4ZVQ - chains D and F of the 6 polymer chains in the assembly; structure by X-ray diffraction, 2.50 A resolution.

Chain D:
Name: Caspase-7
From: Homo sapiens
Notes: EC 3.4.22.60
Reference sequence: P55210 (CASP7_HUMAN), isoform P55210-3; residues 499-603 here correspond to UniProt positions 232-336 (UniProt number = residue number - 267)
Chain sequence (113 residues; row label = number of the first residue in the row):
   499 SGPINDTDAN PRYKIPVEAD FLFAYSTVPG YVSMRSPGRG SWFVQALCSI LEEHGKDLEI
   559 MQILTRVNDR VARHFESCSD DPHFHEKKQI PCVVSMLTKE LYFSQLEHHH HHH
Unresolved in the structure: 499-510, 604-611
Construct notes: engineered mutation Val-530 (Tyr263 in P55210), Met-532 (Trp265 in P55210), Cys-576 (Gln309 in P55210); expression tag (604-611)

Chain F:
Name: Peptide ACE-VAL-GLU-ILE-ASA
Chain sequence (5 residues; row label = number of the first residue in the row; numbering starts at 0):
     0 XVEIX
Modified residues: ACE (acetyl group) at position 0; ASA (aspartic aldehyde) at position 4

Chain D / chain F interface:
Pairs across the interface (16):
  Val-530(D) / Ile-3(F)  hydrophobic
  Ser-531(D) / Glu-2(F)
  Ser-531(D) / Ile-3(F)
  Ser-531(D) / ASA_4(F)  hydrogen bond (backbone-backbone)
  Met-532(D) / Glu-2(F)
  Met-532(D) / Ile-3(F)  hydrophobic
  Arg-533(D) / Val-1(F)
  Arg-533(D) / Glu-2(F)  salt bridge
  Arg-533(D) / Ile-3(F)  hydrogen bond (side chain-backbone)
  Arg-533(D) / ASA_4(F)
  Pro-535(D) / ACE_0(F)
  Pro-535(D) / Glu-2(F)
  Ser-575(D) / Val-1(F)
  Cys-576(D) / ACE_0(F)
  Cys-576(D) / Val-1(F)  hydrogen bond (backbone-backbone)
  Phe-582(D) / Ile-3(F)  hydrophobic
Other interface residues (no listed pair), chain D (10 interface residues in all): Ser-534, Trp-540

Summary:
10 residues of chain D and 5 residues of chain F are in contact; the contacts include 3 hydrogen bonds and 1
salt bridge. Among the polar pairs are Arg-533(D)/Glu-2(F), Arg-533(D)/Ile-3(F) and Ser-531(D)/ASA_4(F).
Chain D is Caspase-7 (Homo sapiens) and chain F is Peptide ACE-VAL-GLU-ILE-ASA; the structure, Caspase-7
Variant 2 (V2) with reprogrammed substrate specificity due to Y230V/W232M/Q276C substitutions bound to VEID
inhibitor, was determined by X-ray diffraction, deposited together with 4ZVO, 4ZVP, 4ZVR, 4ZVS, 4ZVT and 4ZVU.
